5FSI - chain A; structure by X-ray diffraction, 1.63 A resolution.

[Chain A]
Protein: 7,8-dihydro-8-oxoguanine triphosphatase
Organism: Homo sapiens
Notes: EC 3.6.1.55, 3.6.1.56
UniProt: P36639 (8ODP_HUMAN); residues 1-156 here correspond to UniProt positions 42-197 (UniProt number = residue number + 41)
Chain sequence (156 residues; numbered 1 to 156; the number before each row is that of its first residue):
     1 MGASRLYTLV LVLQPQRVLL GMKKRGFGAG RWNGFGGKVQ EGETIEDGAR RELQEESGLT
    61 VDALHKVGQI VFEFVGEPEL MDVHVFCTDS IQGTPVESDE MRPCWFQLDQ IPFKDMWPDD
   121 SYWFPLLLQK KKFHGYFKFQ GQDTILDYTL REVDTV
Not modelled in the structure: 1-2
Residues lining bound ligands: 8-oxo-2'-deoxyguanosine-5'-triphosphate (8DG): Tyr-7, Thr-8, Leu-9, Phe-27, Asn-33, Phe-35, Gly-36, Gly-37, Lys-38, Glu-52, Glu-56, Phe-72, Met-81, Val-83, Trp-117, Asp-119, Asp-120, Trp-123, Phe-139
What the authors report for this chain:
  - binding site for 8-oxo-2'-deoxyguanosine-5'-triphosphate: Thr-8, Phe-27, Asn-33, Phe-72, Met-81, Trp-117, Asp-119, Asp-120, Trp-123, Phe-139
  - catalytic residues: Glu-52, Glu-56, Glu-100 (proposed by the authors, not directly observed)
  - specificity-determining residues: Phe-27, Met-81

[In short]
Chain A binds 8-oxo-2'-deoxyguanosine-5'-triphosphate. The paper reports catalytic residues Glu-52, Glu-56 and
Glu-100; a binding site for 8-oxo-2'-deoxyguanosine-5'-triphosphate at Thr-8, Phe-27 and Asn-33 among others.
Chain A is 7,8-dihydro-8-oxoguanine triphosphatase (Homo sapiens); the structure, MTH1 substrate recognition:
Complex with 8-oxo-dGTP, was determined by X-ray diffraction together with 5FSO, 5FSK, 5FSL, 5FSM and 5FSN
from the same study.
